PDB entry 8SRY | X-ray diffraction, 2.40 A resolution | chains A and D of the 4 polymer chains in the assembly

[Chain A]
Molecule: Bcl-2 homologous antagonist/killer
Source organism: Homo sapiens
UniProt: Q16611 (BAK_HUMAN); numbering as in UniProt (aligned over 68-146)
Amino-acid sequence (91 residues; row label = number of the first residue in the row):
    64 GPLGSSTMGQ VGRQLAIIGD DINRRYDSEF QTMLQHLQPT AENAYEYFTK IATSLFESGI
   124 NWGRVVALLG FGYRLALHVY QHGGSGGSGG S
Not modelled in the structure: 64-69, 149-154
Construct notes: expression tag (64-67, 147-154)
Swiss-Prot annotation at these positions:
  - motif: Val74 to Arg88 (BH3), Ser117 to Tyr136 (BH1)
Small-molecule neighbours:
  - 3,6,9,12,15-pentaoxatricosan-1-ol (N8E): Tyr136, Arg137, Leu140
  - 3,6,9,12,15,18-hexaoxaicosane-1,20-diol (P33): Ile123, Trp125, Val128, Leu131, Leu132
  - 2-(2-methoxyethoxy)ethanol (PG0): Ala107, Phe111, Gly135, Leu138, Ala139, Val142
Reported in the primary citation:
  - conformationally variable residues (side-chain flip): Trp125

[Chain D]
Molecule: Apoptosis regulator BAX
Source organism: Homo sapiens
UniProt: Q07812 (BAX_HUMAN); numbering as in UniProt (aligned over 53-128)
Amino-acid sequence (80 residues; row label = number of the first residue in the row):
    49 GGSGDASTKK LSESLKRIGD ELDSNMELQR MIAAVDTDSP REVFFRVAAD MFSDGNFNWG
   109 RVVALFYFAS KLVLKALSTK
Construct notes: expression tag (49-52); conflict Ser62 (Cys in Q07812), Ser126 (Cys in Q07812)
Swiss-Prot annotation at these positions:
  - motif: Leu59 to Asn73 (BH3), Asp98 to Ser118 (BH1)
  - cross-link: Lys128 (Glycyl lysine isopeptide (Lys-Gly) (interchain with G-Cter in ubiquitin))
  - natural variant: Gly67 (G67R: In a T-cell acute lymphoblastic leukemia cell line), Gly108 (G108V: In a Burkitt lymphoma)
  - mutagenesis: Met74 (M74D/E: Strongly reduced interaction with MCL1, BCL2, BCL2L1 and BCL2L2. No effect on cytochrome c release and subsequent apoptosis triggered by etoposide), Lys128 (K128R: Partial loss of polyubiquitination)
Small-molecule neighbours: 3,6,9,12,15-pentaoxatricosan-1-ol (N8E): Val110, Phe114, Val121, Leu125
Reported in the primary citation:
  - mutagenesis - D71N, Y115F: decreased stability
  - mutagenesis - D71N (75% of WT), Y115F: decreased binding to lipids

[Interface between chain A and chain D]
Contacting residue pairs - 6 pairs, chain A then chain D:
  Tyr136(A) with Phe114(D), hydrophobic; Ser118(D); Val121(D)
  Leu140(A) with Leu122(D), hydrophobic
  Tyr143(A) with Leu122(D), hydrophobic
  Gln144(A) with Leu125(D)
Other interface residues (no listed pair), chain D (6 interface residues in all): Ser126

[In short]
Chain A and chain D form an interface of 4 and 6 residues respectively. 3,6,9,12,15-pentaoxatricosan-1-ol is
bound between chain A and chain D. Chain A binds 2-(2-methoxyethoxy)ethanol and
3,6,9,12,15,18-hexaoxaicosane-1,20-diol. From UniProt: 2 mutagenesis sites on chain D. The paper reports that
D71N and Y115F of chain D reduce stability; conformational variability at Trp125(A).
Here chain A is Bcl-2 homologous antagonist/killer and chain D is Apoptosis regulator BAX, both from Homo
sapiens. Entry 8SRY (Crystal structure of BAK-BAX heterodimer with C12E8) was determined by X-ray diffraction
together with 8SRX from the same study.
